PDB entry 6RDW | electron microscopy, 3.80 A resolution | chains U and X of the 31 polymer chains in the assembly

Chain U:
Name: ATP synthase subunit alpha
Source organism: Polytomella sp. Pringsheim 198.80
Reference sequence: A0ZW40 (A0ZW40_9CHLO); numbering as in UniProt (aligned over 1-562)
Sequence (562 residues; numbered 1 to 562; the number before each row is that of its first residue):
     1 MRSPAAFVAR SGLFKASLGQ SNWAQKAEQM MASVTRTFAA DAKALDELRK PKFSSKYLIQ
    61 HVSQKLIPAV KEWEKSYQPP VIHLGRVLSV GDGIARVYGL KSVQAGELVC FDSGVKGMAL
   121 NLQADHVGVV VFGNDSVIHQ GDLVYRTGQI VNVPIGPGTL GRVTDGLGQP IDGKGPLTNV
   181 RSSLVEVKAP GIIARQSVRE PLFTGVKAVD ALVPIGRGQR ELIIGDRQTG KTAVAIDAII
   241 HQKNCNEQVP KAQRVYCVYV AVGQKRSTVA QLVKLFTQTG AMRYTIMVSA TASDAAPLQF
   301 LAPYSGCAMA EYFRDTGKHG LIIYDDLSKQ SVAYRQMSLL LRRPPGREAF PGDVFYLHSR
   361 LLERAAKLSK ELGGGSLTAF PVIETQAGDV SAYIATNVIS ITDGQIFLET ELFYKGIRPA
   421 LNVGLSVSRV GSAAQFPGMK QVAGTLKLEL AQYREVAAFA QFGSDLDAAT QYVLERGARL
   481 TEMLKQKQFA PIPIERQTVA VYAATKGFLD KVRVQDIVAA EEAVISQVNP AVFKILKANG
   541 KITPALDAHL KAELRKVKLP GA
Disordered / not traced: 1-39
Construct notes: conflict Arg-266 (Lys in A0ZW40)
Metal / ion sites: Mg2+: Thr-232 (together with ATP)
Ligand contacts: ATP (adenosine-5'-triphosphate): Arg-227, Gln-228, Thr-229, Gly-230, Lys-231, Thr-232, Ala-233, Asp-326, Phe-413, Arg-418, Pro-419, Gln-486, Gln-488

Chain X:
Name: ATP synthase subunit beta
Source organism: Polytomella sp. Pringsheim 198.80
Notes: EC 7.1.2.2
Reference sequence: A0ZW41 (A0ZW41_9CHLO); residue numbers follow UniProt; this construct covers 1-574
Sequence (574 residues; each row starts with the number of its first residue):
     1 MALRYAAGLA KNVVQRQGAS LNIARAFAAE PAPAIDAGYV SQVIGPVVDV RFDGELPSIL
    61 SSLEVEGHSV RLVLEVAQHM GDNTVRCIAM DSTDGLVRGQ KVVDTGSPIK VPVGRGTLGR
   121 IMNVIGEPVD EQGPIDAADI WSIHREAPEF TEQSTEQEIL VTGIKVVDLL APYQRGGKIG
   181 LFGGAGVGKT VLIMELINNV AKAHGGFSVF AGVGERTREG NDLYREMIES GVIKLGAERG
   241 NSKCTLVYGQ MNEPPGARAR VALTGLTVAE YFRDIEGQDV LLFVDNIFRF TQANSEVSAL
   301 LGRIPSAVGY QPTLATDLGG LQERITTTTK GSITSVQAVY VPADDLTDPA PATTFAHLDA
   361 TTVLSRSIAE LGIYPAVDPL DSTSRMLNPN VIGAEHYNVA RGVQKVLQDY KNLQDIIAIL
   421 GMDELSEEDK LTVARARKIQ RFLSQPFQVA EVFTGTPGKY VDLADTISGF QGVLTGKYDD
   481 LPEMAFYMVG DIKEVKEKAD KMAKDIASRK EADNKKVSEE LKDIPSLDKL VSEIKEVVIE
   541 EDDGLEEDFK AEALSSETVV LNEEGKSVPL PKKN
Disordered / not traced: 1-32
Construct notes: conflict Ala-350 (Gly in A0ZW41), Leu-387 (Arg in A0ZW41)
Metal / ion sites: Mg2+: Thr-190, Glu-215, Glu-219 (together with ADP)
Ligand contacts:
  - ADP (adenosine-5'-diphosphate): Ala-185, Gly-186, Val-187, Gly-188, Lys-189, Thr-190, Val-191, Glu-215, Arg-216, Tyr-374, Pro-375, Phe-447, Ala-450, Phe-453, Thr-454
  - ATP (adenosine-5'-triphosphate): Ser-384, Arg-385, Leu-387, Asn-388, Tyr-397, Arg-401

Interface between chain U and chain X:
Residue-residue contacts - 151 pairs, chain U then chain X:
  Ile-82(U) with Glu-563(X), hydrogen bond (backbone-side chain)
  His-83(U) with Glu-563(X), salt bridge
  Leu-84(U) with Leu-561(X); Asn-562(X); Glu-563(X), hydrogen bond (backbone-side chain)
  Gly-99(U) with Arg-98(X), hydrogen bond (backbone-side chain)
  Leu-100(U) with Arg-98(X), hydrogen bond (backbone-side chain)
  Ser-102(U) with Val-97(X)
  Val-103(U) with Leu-96(X); Val-97(X)
  Gln-104(U) with Gly-95(X); Leu-96(X); Val-97(X)
  Ala-105(U) with Thr-93(X); Asp-94(X); Gly-95(X), hydrogen bond (backbone-backbone); Leu-96(X), hydrogen bond (backbone-backbone)
  Cys-110(U) with Thr-558(X)
  Phe-111(U) with Leu-570(X)
  Asp-112(U) with Lys-573(X); Asn-574(X)
  Ser-113(U) with Asn-574(X), hydrogen bond
  Gly-114(U) with Leu-570(X)
  Lys-116(U) with Thr-558(X)
  Asn-121(U) with Val-43(X); Ile-44(X)
  Leu-122(U) with Gln-42(X); Val-43(X), hydrogen bond (backbone-backbone); Leu-96(X); Arg-98(X)
  Gln-123(U) with Gln-42(X); Ile-44(X); Arg-98(X), hydrogen bond (backbone-side chain)
  Ala-124(U) with Gln-42(X); Arg-98(X)
  His-126(U) with Arg-98(X), hydrogen bond (backbone-side chain)
  Val-137(U) with Asn-574(X)
  His-139(U) with Asn-574(X)
  Asp-142(U) with Asn-574(X)
  Tyr-145(U) with Val-560(X), hydrophobic; Leu-570(X), hydrophobic; Pro-571(X)
  Arg-146(U) with Val-560(X); Leu-561(X), hydrogen bond (backbone-backbone)
  Thr-147(U) with Val-559(X)
  Ile-150(U) with Asp-94(X)
  Gly-156(U) with Phe-549(X)
  Pro-157(U) with Leu-545(X); Phe-549(X)
  Asn-179(U) with Phe-549(X); Ala-551(X)
  Val-180(U) with Phe-549(X); Ala-551(X); Glu-552(X); Leu-554(X), hydrophobic
  Arg-181(U) with Phe-549(X); Lys-550(X)
  Ser-182(U) with Glu-552(X); Leu-554(X)
  Glu-186(U) with Asp-94(X)
  Lys-188(U) with Asn-252(X); Glu-253(X), salt bridge
  Ala-189(U) with Asn-252(X)
  Ile-192(U) with Ile-121(X), hydrophobic; Gly-220(X); Asn-221(X); Tyr-248(X), hydrophobic
  Ile-193(U) with Val-129(X); Asp-130(X); Tyr-224(X), hydrophobic
  Arg-195(U) with Thr-217(X), hydrogen bond; Asn-221(X)
  Arg-220(U) with Arg-216(X)
  Glu-247(U) with Ile-539(X)
  Gln-248(U) with Ile-539(X)
  Val-249(U) with Ile-539(X)
  Pro-250(U) with Val-538(X)
  Lys-251(U) with Glu-540(X); Asp-543(X); Gly-544(X)
  Arg-254(U) with Ile-539(X); Glu-541(X); Asp-543(X), salt bridge
  Tyr-256(U) with Asp-543(X), hydrogen bond (side chain-backbone)
  Tyr-284(U) with Asp-543(X), hydrogen bond
  Tyr-312(U) with Leu-545(X), hydrogen bond (side chain-backbone); Phe-549(X)
  Lys-318(U) with Gly-544(X); Leu-545(X)
  Arg-343(U) with Leu-300(X)
  Pro-344(U) with Ala-299(X); Pro-305(X), hydrophobic
  Pro-345(U) with Val-308(X)
  Gly-346(U) with Val-308(X); Gly-309(X)
  Arg-347(U) with Ala-343(X); Asp-345(X), salt bridge; Asp-348(X), salt bridge
  Gly-352(U) with Glu-296(X)
  Asp-353(U) with Glu-296(X)
  Phe-355(U) with Met-251(X), hydrophobic; Arg-289(X); Gln-292(X)
  Tyr-356(U) with Glu-253(X); Pro-254(X); Pro-255(X); Arg-258(X); Glu-296(X)
  Ser-359(U) with Met-251(X), hydrogen bond (side chain-backbone); Asn-252(X)
  Glu-363(U) with Arg-216(X); Thr-217(X), hydrogen bond; Met-251(X); Asn-252(X)
  Val-390(U) with Arg-366(X)
  Ser-391(U) with Ala-343(X); Asp-344(X)
  Thr-396(U) with Ala-185(X); Tyr-340(X), hydrogen bond (backbone-side chain); Pro-342(X), hydrogen bond (side chain-backbone)
  Ile-399(U) with Ala-185(X); Arg-216(X)
  Ser-400(U) with Ala-185(X); Glu-215(X); Arg-216(X), hydrogen bond (backbone-side chain); Met-251(X); Arg-289(X), hydrogen bond
  Ile-401(U) with Arg-216(X), hydrogen bond (backbone-side chain); Met-251(X), hydrophobic
  Thr-402(U) with Arg-216(X), hydrogen bond (backbone-side chain)
  Asp-403(U) with Arg-216(X); Arg-218(X), salt bridge
  Arg-429(U) with Phe-453(X)
  Val-430(U) with Arg-218(X)
  Asn-529(U) with Leu-527(X)
  Ala-531(U) with Leu-527(X), hydrophobic; Val-531(X), hydrophobic
  Val-532(U) with Leu-527(X)
  Ile-535(U) with Leu-530(X), hydrophobic; Val-531(X), hydrophobic; Ile-534(X), hydrophobic
  Ala-538(U) with Ile-534(X), hydrophobic
  Ala-545(U) with Ile-524(X), hydrophobic
  Asp-547(U) with Ser-518(X)
  Ala-548(U) with Ser-518(X); Ile-524(X), hydrophobic
  His-549(U) with Ile-524(X); Pro-525(X), hydrogen bond (side chain-backbone); Ser-526(X); Leu-527(X)
  Glu-553(U) with Leu-527(X)
Interface residues without a listed pair, chain U (100 interface residues in all): Val-81, Lys-101, Gly-148, Pro-154, Ile-155, Leu-160, Pro-190, Gly-191, Gln-196, Ser-197, Thr-316, Ala-392, Tyr-393, Asn-397, Leu-425, Ser-432, Ala-433, Glu-455, Pro-544
Interface residues without a listed pair, chain X (85 interface residues in all): Ser-41, Asp-91, Glu-131, Gly-214, Asp-222, Arg-225, Glu-370, Val-452, Met-484, Glu-519, Glu-520, Asp-548

Summary:
100 residues of chain U face 85 of chain X across their interface; the contacts include 24 hydrogen bonds and
6 salt bridges. Polar contacts include His-83(U)/Glu-563(X), Lys-188(U)/Glu-253(X) and Arg-254(U)/Asp-543(X).
Chain U binds ATP. Ligands of chain X: ATP and ADP.
Here chain U is ATP synthase subunit alpha and chain X is ATP synthase subunit beta, both from Polytomella sp.
Pringsheim 198.80. Entry 6RDW (Cryo-EM structure of Polytomella F-ATP synthase, Rotary substate 1F, composite
map) was determined by electron microscopy together with 6RD4, 6RD5, 6RD6, 6RD7, 6RD8, 6RD9 and 46 further
entries from the same study.
